1S5W - chains A and B; structure by X-ray diffraction, 2.32 A resolution.

# Chain A (and B)
Protein: Dihydrodipicolinate synthase
Source organism: Escherichia coli
Notes: EC 4.2.1.52; chain B of this document is another copy of the same molecule, construct and numbering; everything in this record applies to it too
UniProt: P0A6L2 (DAPA_ECOLI); residue numbers follow UniProt; this construct covers 1-292
Chain sequence (292 residues; row label = number of the first residue in the row):
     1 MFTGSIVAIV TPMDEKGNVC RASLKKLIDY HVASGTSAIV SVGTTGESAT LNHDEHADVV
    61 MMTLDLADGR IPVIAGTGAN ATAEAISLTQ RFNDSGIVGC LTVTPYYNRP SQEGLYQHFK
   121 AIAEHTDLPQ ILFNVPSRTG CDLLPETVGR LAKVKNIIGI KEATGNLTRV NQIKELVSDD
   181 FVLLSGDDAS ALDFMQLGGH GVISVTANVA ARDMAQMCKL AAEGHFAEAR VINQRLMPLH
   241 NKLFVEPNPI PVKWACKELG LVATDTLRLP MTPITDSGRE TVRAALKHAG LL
Differences from the reference sequence: engineered mutation Phe133 (Tyr in P0A6L2)
Swiss-Prot annotation at these positions:
  - active site: Lys161 (Schiff-base intermediate with substrate)
  - binding site (pyruvate): Thr45, Ile203
  - site: Thr44 (Part of a proton relay during catalysis), Ala49 (L-lysine inhibitor binding), Asn80 (L-lysine inhibitor binding), Glu84 (L-lysine inhibitor binding), Tyr106 (L-lysine inhibitor binding), Tyr107 (Part of a proton relay during catalysis)
  - mutagenesis: Thr44 (T44S: 8% of wild-type activity. 4-fold decrease in affinity for pyruvate, but nearly no change in that for (S)-ASA; T44V: Reduced kcat by 99.9%), Tyr107 (Y107F: Reduced kcat by 90%; Y107W: Reduced activity by 95%. Reduced affinity for both substrates. Exists as a mixture of monomer, dimer and tetramer in solution ...), Arg138 (R138A/H: Strongly increased KM for L-aspartate 4-semialdehyde. No effect on KM for pyruvate. Reduced activity by 99.7%), Lys161 (K161A: 0.1% of wild-type activity. 3-fold decrease in affinity for pyruvate, and 2-fold decrease in that for (S)-ASA; K161R: 0.35% of wild-type activity ...), Leu197 (L197Y/D: 1.4 to 2.5% of wild-type activity. Decrease in affinity for pyruvate, but nearly no change in that for (S)-ASA. Exists as a dimer in solution)

# Chain A / chain B interface
Chains A and B do not touch in the deposited assembly.

# Overview
No residue of chain A is in contact with chain B. From UniProt: active-site residue Lys161(A),
pyruvate-binding residues Thr45(A) and Ile203(A) and 5 mutagenesis sites on chain A.
Both chains are Dihydrodipicolinate synthase (Escherichia coli). Entry 1S5W (Crystal Structure Analysis of a
mutant of DIHYDRODIPICOLINATE SYNTHASE--residue Tyr133 to Phe133) was determined by X-ray diffraction,
deposited together with 1S5T and 1S5V.
